3QFC - chain A; structure by X-ray diffraction, 1.80 A resolution.

== Chain A ==
Name: NADPH--cytochrome P450 reductase
Source organism: Homo sapiens
Notes: EC 1.6.2.4
UniProt: P16435 (NCPR_HUMAN); residues 67-680 here correspond to UniProt positions 64-677 (UniProt number = residue number - 3)
Chain sequence (618 residues; numbered 63 to 680; the number before each row is that of its first residue):
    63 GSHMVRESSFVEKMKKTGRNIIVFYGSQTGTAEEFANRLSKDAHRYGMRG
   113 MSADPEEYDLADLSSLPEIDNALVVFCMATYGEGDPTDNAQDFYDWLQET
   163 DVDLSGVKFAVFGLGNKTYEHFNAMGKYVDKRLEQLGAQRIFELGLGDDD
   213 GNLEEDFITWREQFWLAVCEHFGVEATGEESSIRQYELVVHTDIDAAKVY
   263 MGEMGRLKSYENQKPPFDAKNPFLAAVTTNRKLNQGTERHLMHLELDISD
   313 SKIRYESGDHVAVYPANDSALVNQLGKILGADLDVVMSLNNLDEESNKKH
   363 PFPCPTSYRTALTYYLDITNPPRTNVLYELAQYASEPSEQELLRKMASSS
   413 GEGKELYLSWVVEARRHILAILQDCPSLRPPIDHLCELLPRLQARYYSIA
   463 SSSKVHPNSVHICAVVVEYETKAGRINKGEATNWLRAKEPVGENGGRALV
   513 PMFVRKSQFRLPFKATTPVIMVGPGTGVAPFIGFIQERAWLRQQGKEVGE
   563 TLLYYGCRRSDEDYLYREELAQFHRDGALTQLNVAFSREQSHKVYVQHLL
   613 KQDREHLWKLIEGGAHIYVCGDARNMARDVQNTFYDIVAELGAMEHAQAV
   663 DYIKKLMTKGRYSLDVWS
Disordered / not traced: 63-68, 504-508
Differences from the reference sequence: expression tag (63-66); engineered mutation E492 (Val489 in P16435)
Metal / ion sites: Ca2+ near N595 (its only coordinating residue here)
Residues lining bound ligands:
  - FAD (flavin-adenine dinucleotide): H322, T381, R427, R457, Y458, Y459, S460, C475, A476, V477, V479, Y481, K490, G491, E492, A493, T494, T538, A541, D677, W679, S680
  - FMN (flavin mononucleotide): G88, S89, Q90, T91, G92, T93, A94, A141, T142, Y143, G144, E145, G146, L176, G177, N178, Y181, H183, F184, N185, D211, L215, Y458
  - NADP (NAP; NADP nicotinamide-adenine-dinucleotide phosphate): R301, L303, V477, P536, G537, T538, G568, C569, R570, D575, S599, R600, K605, Y607, V608, Q609, N637, M638, D641
Swiss-Prot annotation at these positions:
  - binding site (FMN): S89 to A94, A141 to G144, L176 to N185, D211
  - binding site (NADP(+)): R301, T538, S599, R600, K605 to Q609, D641
  - binding site (FAD): R427, R457 to S460, C475 to V477, Y481, G491, A493, T494, W679
From the paper describing this entry:
  - contacts within the chain: E425-K484 (salt bridge), D436-R487 (salt bridge), N329-E492 (hydrogen bond)
  - disease-associated variants - R457H: decreased catalytic activity
  - disease-associated variants - R457H: unchanged binding to NADP
  - disease-associated variants - R457H: decreased binding to flavin-adenine dinucleotide
  - disease-associated variants - R457H: decreased stability

== In short ==
Chain A binds flavin-adenine dinucleotide, flavin mononucleotide and NADP. UniProt lists 21 FMN-binding
residues, 10 NADP+-binding residues and 13 FAD-binding residues. The paper reports that R457H reduces
catalytic activity; contacts within the chain involving K484, E425 and R487 among others.
Chain A is NADPH--cytochrome P450 reductase (Homo sapiens); the structure, Crystal Structure of Human
NADPH-Cytochrome P450 (V492E mutant), was determined by X-ray diffraction, deposited together with 3QFS, 3QFT,
3QE2 and 3QFR.
